PDB entry 7EAM | X-ray diffraction, 1.40 A resolution | chains A and H of the 3 polymer chains in the assembly

== Chain A ==
Protein: Spike protein S1
Source organism: Severe acute respiratory syndrome coronavirus 2
Reference sequence: P0DTC2 (SPIKE_SARS2); residue numbers follow UniProt; this construct covers 319-541
Amino-acid sequence (233 residues; numbered 319 to 551; the number before each row is that of its first residue):
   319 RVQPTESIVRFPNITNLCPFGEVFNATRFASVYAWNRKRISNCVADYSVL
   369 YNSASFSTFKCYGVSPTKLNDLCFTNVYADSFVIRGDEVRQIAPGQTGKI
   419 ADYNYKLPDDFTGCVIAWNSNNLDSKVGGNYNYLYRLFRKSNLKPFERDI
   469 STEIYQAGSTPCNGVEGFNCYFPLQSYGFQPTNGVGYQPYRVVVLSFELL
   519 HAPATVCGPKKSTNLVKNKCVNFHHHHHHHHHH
Not modelled in the structure: 319-323, 528-551
Sequence notes: expression tag (542-551)
Curated features (UniProtKB/Swiss-Prot):
  - region: Arg403 to Asp405 (Integrin-binding motif), Asn448 to Phe456 (Immunodominant HLA epitope recognized by the CD8+)
  - glycosylation: Thr323 (O-linked (GalNAc) threonine), Ser325 (O-linked (HexNAc...) serine), Asn331 (N-linked (GlcNAc...) (complex) asparagine), Asn343 (N-linked (GlcNAc...) (complex) asparagine)
  - natural variant: Gly339 (G339D: In strain: Omicron/BA.1, Omicron/BA.2 and 4 more; G339H: In strain: Omicron/BA.2.75, Omicron/XBB.1.5 and 1 more), Arg346 (R346K: In strain: Mu/B.1.621; R346T: In strain: Omicron/BQ.1.1, Omicron/XBB.1.5 and 1 more), Leu368 (L368I: In strain: Omicron/XBB.1.5, Omicron/EG.5.1), Ser371 (S371F: In strain: Omicron/BA.2, Omicron/BA.2.12.1 and 6 more; S371L: In strain: Omicron/BA.1), Ser373 (S373P: In strain: Omicron/BA.1, Omicron/BA.2 and 7 more), Ser375 (S375F: In strain: Omicron/BA.1, Omicron/BA.2 and 7 more), Thr376 (T376A: In strain: Omicron/BA.2, Omicron/BA.2.12.1 and 5 more), Asp405 (D405N: In strain: Omicron/BA.2, Omicron/BA.2.12.1 and 6 more), Arg408 (R408S: In strain: Omicron/BA.2, Omicron/BA.2.12.1 and 6 more), Lys417 (K417N: In strain: Beta/B.1.351, Omicron/BA.1 and 8 more; K417T: In strain: Gamma/P.1), Asn440 (N440K: In strain: Omicron/BA.1, Omicron/BA.2 and 7 more), Lys444 (K444T: In strain: Omicron/BQ.1.1), 16 further natural variant entries in UniProt
  - mutagenesis: Asn331 (N331Q: Reduced viral infectivity), Asn343 (N343Q: Reduced viral infectivity), Leu452 (L452R: Increased resistance to neutralizing antibodies. Decreases HLA binding to NF9 epitope. Increased binding affinity to human ACE2), Tyr453 (Y453F: Decreased HLA binding to NF9 epitope. Increased binding affinity to human ACE2), Ala475 (A475V: Increased resistance to neutralizing antibodies), Val483 (V483A: Increased resistance to neutralizing antibodies), Glu484 (E484D: Increased replication in human TMEM106B overexpressing cells), Phe490 (F490L: Increased resistance to neutralizing antibodies and human covalescent sera neutralization), Gln493 (Q493N: Reduced host ACE2-binding affinity in vitro; Q493Y: Reduced host ACE2-binding affinity in vitro), Asn501 (N501T: Reduced host ACE2-binding affinity in vitro; N501Y: Increased binding affinity to human ACE2), His519 (H519P: Increased resistance to human covalescent sera neutralization)
Cystine bridges: Cys336-Cys361, Cys379-Cys432, Cys391-Cys525, Cys480-Cys488
Glycans and other covalent adducts: N-acetylglucosamine (NAG) linked to Asn331, Asn343

== Chain H ==
Protein: the heavy chain of Fab fragment of antibody 7D6
Source organism: Mus musculus
Notes: antibody fragment or engineered binder
Amino-acid sequence (220 residues; row label = number of the first residue in the row):
     1 EVQLQQSGAELVRPGASVKLSCTASGFNIKDTYIHWVKQRPEQGLEWIGR
    51 IDPGDGDTEYDPSFQGKATITADTSSNTAYLELSSLTSEDTAVYYCTRFY
   101 DYVDYGMDYWGQGTSVTVSSAKTTPPSVYPLAPGSAAQTNSMVTLGCLVK
   151 GYFPEPVTVTWNSGSLSSGVHTFPAVLQSDLYTLSSSVTVPSSTWPSETV
   201 TCNVAHPASSTKVDKKIEPR
Not modelled in the structure: 135-139
Cystine bridges: Cys22-Cys96, Cys147-Cys202

== How chain A and chain H interact ==
Contacting residue pairs (25; chain A residue first):
  Arg346(A) - Gly54(H)  hydrogen bond (side chain-backbone)
  Arg346(A) - Asp55(H)
  Tyr351(A) - Lys30(H)
  Tyr351(A) - Asp31(H)  hydrogen bond
  Ala352(A) - Asp31(H)
  Trp353(A) - Tyr100(H)
  Trp353(A) - Val103(H)  hydrophobic
  Asn354(A) - Tyr100(H)  hydrogen bond
  Arg355(A) - Tyr100(H)  hydrogen bond (backbone-side chain)
  Arg355(A) - Tyr102(H)  hydrogen bond (side chain-backbone)
  Arg355(A) - Val103(H)
  Arg357(A) - Tyr102(H)
  Phe464(A) - Val103(H)
  Arg466(A) - Asp31(H)  hydrogen bond (side chain-backbone)
  Arg466(A) - Tyr100(H)
  Arg466(A) - Val103(H)
  Ile468(A) - Phe27(H)
  Ile468(A) - Asp31(H)
  Ile468(A) - Thr32(H)
  Ile468(A) - Arg98(H)
  Ser469(A) - Gly26(H)
  Thr470(A) - Gly26(H)  hydrogen bond (backbone-backbone)
  Thr470(A) - Phe27(H)  hydrogen bond (side chain-backbone)
  Thr470(A) - Asn28(H)
  Glu471(A) - Glu1(H)  hydrogen bond (side chain-backbone)
Other interface residues (no listed pair), chain A (15 interface residues in all): Tyr396, Pro463
Other interface residues (no listed pair), chain H (14 interface residues in all): Tyr105
From the paper, about this interface:
  - epitope / paratope residues, chain A: Arg346(A), Tyr351(A), Arg355(A), Arg466(A), Thr470(A)

== Summary ==
The interface between chain A and chain H involves 15 residues on one side and 14 on the other, with 9
hydrogen bonds. Polar pairs include Arg346(A)-Gly54(H), Tyr351(A)-Asp31(H) and Asn354(A)-Tyr100(H).
N-acetylglucosamine is covalently linked to Asn331(A) and Asn343(A). From UniProt: 11 mutagenesis sites on
chain A. The paper reports epitope/paratope residues Arg346(A), Tyr351(A) and Arg355(A) among others.
Here chain A is Spike protein S1 (Severe acute respiratory syndrome coronavirus 2) and chain H is the heavy
chain of Fab fragment of antibody 7D6 (Mus musculus). Entry 7EAM (immune complex of SARS-CoV-2 RBD and
cross-neutralizing antibody 7D6) was determined by X-ray diffraction, deposited together with 7EAN.
